6WIT - chains A and C of the 3 polymer chains in the assembly; structure by X-ray diffraction, 2.79 A resolution.

Chain A:
Name: NHP GN1-SD7 Fab Heavy Chain
From: Macaca mulatta
Notes: antibody fragment or engineered binder
Amino-acid sequence (232 residues; each row starts with the number of its first residue; a row labelled like 82A-82C holds insertion residues (82A, then the next letters in order); X marks 6 residues of unknown identity (built as UNK)):
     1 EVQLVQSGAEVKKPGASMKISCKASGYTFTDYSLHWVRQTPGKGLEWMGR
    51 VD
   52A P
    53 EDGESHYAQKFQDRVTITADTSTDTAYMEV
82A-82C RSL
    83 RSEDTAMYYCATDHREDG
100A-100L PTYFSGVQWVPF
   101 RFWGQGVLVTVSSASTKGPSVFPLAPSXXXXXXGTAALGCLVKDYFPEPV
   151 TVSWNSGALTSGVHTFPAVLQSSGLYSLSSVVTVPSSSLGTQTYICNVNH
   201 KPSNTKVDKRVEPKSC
Not modelled in the structure: 128-133
Disulfides: Cys-22/Cys-92, Cys-140/Cys-196

Chain C:
Name: 16055 V1V2 1FD6 Scaffold
From: Homo sapiens
Amino-acid sequence (129 residues; each row starts with the number of its first residue; a row labelled like 186A-186D holds insertion residues (186A, then the next letters in order); X marks 21 residues of unknown identity (built as UNK)):
   118 MTTFKLAACVTLECRQVXXXXXXXXXXXXXXXXXXEIKNCSFNATTXXXD
   168 KKQKVYALFYRLDIVPLEE
186A-186D ERKG
   187 NSSKYRLINCQTTTTEAVDAATAAKVFKQYANDNGIDGEWTYDDATKTFT
   237 VTEGLE
Not modelled in the structure: 135-152, 161-169
Disulfides: Cys-126/Cys-196, Cys-131/Cys-157
Covalently attached groups: N-acetylglucosamine (NAG) linked to Asn-156
What the authors report for this chain:
  - post-translational modification sites: Asn-156, Asn-160, Asn-187

Chain A / chain C interface:
Contacting residue pairs (23):
  Thr-30(A) / Thr-120(C)
  Glu-53(A) / Thr-119(C)
  Glu-53(A) / Thr-120(C)  hydrogen bond (backbone-backbone)
  Asp-54(A) / Lys-233(C)
  Thr-73(A) / Glu-202(C)
  Arg-97(A) / Val-182(C)
  Arg-97(A) / Pro-183(C)  hydrogen bond (side chain-backbone)
  Tyr-100C(A) / Leu-179(C)
  Phe-100D(A) / Glu-153(C)
  Phe-100D(A) / Leu-179(C)
  Ser-100E(A) / Arg-178(C)
  Gly-100F(A) / Leu-179(C)
  Val-100G(A) / Arg-178(C)  hydrogen bond (backbone-side chain)
  Val-100G(A) / Val-182(C)  hydrophobic
  Val-100G(A) / Pro-183(C)
  Gln-100H(A) / Arg-178(C)
  Gln-100H(A) / Glu-186A(C)
  Trp-100I(A) / Pro-183(C)
  Trp-100I(A) / Leu-184(C)
  Trp-100I(A) / Glu-185(C)
  Trp-100I(A) / Glu-186(C)
  Trp-100I(A) / Glu-186A(C)
  Pro-100K(A) / Glu-186(C)
Other interface residues (no listed pair), chain C (18 interface residues in all): Met-118, Ile-181, Ile-194, Ala-231, Thr-232
Interface features reported in the paper:
  - epitope / paratope residues, chain C: Val-182(C), Pro-183(C), Leu-184(C), Glu-185(C), Glu-186(C), Glu-186A(C)

Summary:
Chain A and chain C form an interface of 13 and 18 residues respectively; the contacts include 3 hydrogen
bonds. Polar pairs include Arg-97(A)/Pro-183(C), Val-100G(A)/Arg-178(C) and Glu-53(A)/Thr-120(C).
N-acetylglucosamine is covalently linked to Asn-156(C). The paper reports epitope/paratope residues
Val-182(C), Pro-183(C) and Leu-184(C) among others; modification sites Asn-156(C), Asn-160(C) and Asn-187(C).
Here chain A is NHP GN1-SD7 Fab Heavy Chain (Macaca mulatta) and chain C is 16055 V1V2 1FD6 Scaffold (Homo
sapiens). Entry 6WIT (Crystal structure of NHP D15.SD7 Fab in complex with 16055 V1V2 1FD6 scaffold) was
determined by X-ray diffraction, deposited together with 6XSN, 6XLZ, 6WAS and 6VJN.
